Entry 6D1O (X-ray diffraction, 2.70 A resolution); this record covers chains A and D of the 4 polymer chains in the assembly.

# Chain A (and D)
Name: (R)-phenoxypropionate/alpha-ketoglutarate-dioxygenase
Source organism: Sphingobium herbicidovorans (strain ATCC 700291 / DSM 11019 / NBRC 16415 / MH)
Notes: EC 1.14.11.44; chain D of this document is another copy of the same molecule, construct and numbering; everything in this record applies to it too
UniProtKB: Q8KSC8 (RDPA_SPHHM); numbering as in UniProt (aligned over 1-295)
Chain sequence (301 residues; numbered 1 to 301; the number before each row is that of its first residue):
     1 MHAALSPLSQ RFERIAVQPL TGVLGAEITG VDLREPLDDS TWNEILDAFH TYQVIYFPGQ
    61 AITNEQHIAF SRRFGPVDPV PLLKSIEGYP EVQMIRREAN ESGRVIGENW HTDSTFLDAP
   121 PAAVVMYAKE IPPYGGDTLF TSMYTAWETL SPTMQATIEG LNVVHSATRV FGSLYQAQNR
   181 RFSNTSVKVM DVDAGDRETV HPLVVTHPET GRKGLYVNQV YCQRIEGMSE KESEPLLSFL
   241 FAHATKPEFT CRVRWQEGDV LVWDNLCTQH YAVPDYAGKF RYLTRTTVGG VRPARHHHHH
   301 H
Not modelled in the structure: 1-11, 98-107, 180-189, 296-301 (chain D: 1-9, 98-107, 180-190, 296-301)
Sequence notes: conflict E108 (Asp in Q8KSC8), N109 (Asp in Q8KSC8), Y127 (Arg in Q8KSC8), 25 further conflict positions vs the reference (Q8KSC8) not listed; expression tag (296-301)

# Interface between chain A and chain D
Contacting residue pairs (38):
  Q18(A) - P133(D)
  Q18(A) - R254(D)
  P19(A) - Y134(D)
  P19(A) - R254(D)  hydrogen bond (backbone-side chain)
  L20(A) - Y134(D)
  L20(A) - R254(D)
  T21(A) - Y134(D)
  T21(A) - D137(D)
  T21(A) - R252(D)
  T21(A) - D275(D)
  G22(A) - Y134(D)
  G22(A) - G135(D)
  G22(A) - D275(D)  hydrogen bond (backbone-side chain)
  V23(A) - D275(D)
  Y134(A) - P19(D)
  Y134(A) - T21(D)
  Y134(A) - G22(D)
  D137(A) - T21(D)
  L139(A) - P247(D)  hydrophobic
  P247(A) - L139(D)  hydrophobic
  P247(A) - Y271(D)  hydrophobic
  E248(A) - Y271(D)  hydrogen bond
  E248(A) - V273(D)
  E248(A) - P274(D)
  T250(A) - R252(D)  hydrogen bond
  R252(A) - T21(D)
  R252(A) - T250(D)  hydrogen bond
  R252(A) - C251(D)
  R252(A) - R252(D)
  R254(A) - Q18(D)
  R254(A) - P19(D)
  R254(A) - L20(D)
  Y271(A) - P247(D)
  Y271(A) - E248(D)  hydrogen bond
  V273(A) - E248(D)
  P274(A) - E248(D)
  D275(A) - T21(D)
  D275(A) - G22(D)  hydrogen bond (side chain-backbone)
Other interface residues (no listed pair), chain A (22 interface residues in all): W110, P133, G135, C251
Other interface residues (no listed pair), chain D (21 interface residues in all): V23

# In short
The interface between chain A and chain D involves 22 residues on one side and 21 on the other; the contacts
include 7 hydrogen bonds. Polar pairs include P19(A)-R254(D), G22(A)-D275(D) and E248(A)-Y271(D).
Chain A and chain D are both (R)-phenoxypropionate/alpha-ketoglutarate-dioxygenase (Sphingobium
herbicidovorans (strain ATCC 700291 / DSM 11019 / NBRC 16415 / MH)); the structure, FT_5 dioxygenase
apoenzyme, was determined by X-ray diffraction (same publication as 6D0O, 6D3H, 6D3I, 6D3J and 6D3M).
